PDB entry 6SKL | electron microscopy, 3.70 A resolution | chains 3 and I of the 18 polymer chains in the assembly

Chain 3:
Molecule: DNA replication licensing factor MCM3
From: Saccharomyces cerevisiae (strain ATCC 204508 / S288c)
Notes: EC 3.6.4.12
UniProt: P24279 (MCM3_YEAST); residues 1-971 here = UniProt positions 1-971
Sequence (971 residues; each row starts with the number of its first residue):
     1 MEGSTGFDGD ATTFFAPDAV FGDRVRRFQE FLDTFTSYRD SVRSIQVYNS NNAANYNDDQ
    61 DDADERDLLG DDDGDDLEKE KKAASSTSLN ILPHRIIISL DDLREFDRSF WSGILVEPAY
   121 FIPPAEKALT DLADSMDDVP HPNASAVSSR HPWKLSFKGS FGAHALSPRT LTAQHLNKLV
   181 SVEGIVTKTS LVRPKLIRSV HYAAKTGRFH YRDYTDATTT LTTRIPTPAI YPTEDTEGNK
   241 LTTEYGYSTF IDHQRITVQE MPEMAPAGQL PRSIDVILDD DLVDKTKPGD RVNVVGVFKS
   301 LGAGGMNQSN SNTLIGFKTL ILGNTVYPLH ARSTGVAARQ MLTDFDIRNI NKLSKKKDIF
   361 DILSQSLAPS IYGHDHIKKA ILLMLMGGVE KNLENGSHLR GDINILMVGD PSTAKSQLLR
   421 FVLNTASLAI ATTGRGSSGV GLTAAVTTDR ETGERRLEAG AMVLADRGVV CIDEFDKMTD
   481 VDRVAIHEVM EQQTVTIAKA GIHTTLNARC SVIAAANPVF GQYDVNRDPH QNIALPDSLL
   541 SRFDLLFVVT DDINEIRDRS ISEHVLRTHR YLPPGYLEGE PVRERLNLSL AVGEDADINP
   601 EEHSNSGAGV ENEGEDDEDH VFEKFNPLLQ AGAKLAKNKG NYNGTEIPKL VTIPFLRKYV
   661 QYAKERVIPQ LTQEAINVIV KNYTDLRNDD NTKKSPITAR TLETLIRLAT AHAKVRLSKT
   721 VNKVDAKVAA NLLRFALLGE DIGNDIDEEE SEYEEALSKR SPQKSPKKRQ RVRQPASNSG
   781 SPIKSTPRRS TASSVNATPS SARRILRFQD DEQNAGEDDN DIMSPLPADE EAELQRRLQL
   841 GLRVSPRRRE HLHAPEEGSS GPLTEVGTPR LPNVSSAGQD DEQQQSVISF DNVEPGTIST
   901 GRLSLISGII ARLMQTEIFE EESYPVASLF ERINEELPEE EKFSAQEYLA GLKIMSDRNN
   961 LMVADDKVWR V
Not modelled in the structure: 1-17, 57-89, 333-336, 584-647, 690-695, 741-971
Bound ions: Mg2+: Ser-416 (together with AMP-PNP)
Ligand contacts: AMP-PNP (ANP; phosphoaminophosphonic acid-adenylate ester): Ser-370, Ile-371, Tyr-372, His-374, Asp-410, Pro-411, Ser-412, Thr-413, Ala-414, Lys-415, Ser-416, Gln-417, Glu-474, Asn-517, Ile-561, Val-565
UniProt features mapped onto this chain:
  - motif: Ser-541 to Asp-544 (Arginine finger)
  - binding site (ATP): Gly-409 to Ser-416
  - modified residue: Ser-761 (Phosphoserine), Ser-777 (Phosphoserine), Ser-781 (Phosphoserine), Thr-868 (Phosphothreonine)
  - mutagenesis: Lys-415 (K415A: No effect on MCM2-7 complex helicase activity. Loss of MCM2-7 complex helicase activity; when associated with MCM5 A-422. Reduces MCM2-7 complex helicase activity ...)
What the authors report for this chain:
  - binding site for DNA fork, leading-strand template (chain I): Arg-455

Chain I:
Molecule: DNA fork, leading-strand template
Sequence (85 nucleotides; row label = number of the first residue in the row):
     1 TAGAGTAGGA AGTGATGGTA AGTGATTAGA GAATTGGAGA GTGTGTTTTT TTTTTTTTTT
    61 TTTTTTTTTT TTTTTTTTTT TTTTT
Not modelled in the structure: 1-25, 63-85

How chain 3 and chain I interact:
Contacting residue pairs (10; chain 3 residue first):
  Ser-438(3) / DT54(I)  hydrogen bond to the phosphate
  Val-440(3) / DT53(I)  phosphate contact
  Val-440(3) / DT54(I)  phosphate contact
  Gly-441(3) / DT54(I)  phosphate contact
  Ala-445(3) / DT53(I)  phosphate contact
  Val-446(3) / DT52(I)  phosphate contact
  Val-446(3) / DT53(I)  hydrogen bond to the phosphate
  Arg-455(3) / DT51(I)  hydrogen bond to the base
  Lys-499(3) / DT53(I)  salt bridge to the phosphate
  Ala-500(3) / DT52(I)  hydrogen bond to the phosphate
Other interface residues (no listed pair), chain 3 (9 interface residues in all): Ala-444

Overview:
Chain 3 and chain I form an interface of 9 and 4 residues respectively, with 4 hydrogen bonds and 1 salt
bridge. Polar pairs include Arg-455(3)/DT51(I), Ser-438(3)/DT54(I) and Val-446(3)/DT53(I). Chain 3 binds
AMP-PNP. From the paper: a binding site for DNA fork, leading-strand template (chain I) at Arg-455(3).
Here chain 3 is DNA replication licensing factor MCM3 (Saccharomyces cerevisiae (strain ATCC 204508 / S288c))
and chain I is DNA fork, leading-strand template. Entry 6SKL (Cryo-EM structure of the CMG Fork Protection
Complex at a replication fork - Conformation 1) was determined by electron microscopy together with 6SKO from
the same study.
